Entry 6IMA (X-ray diffraction, 2.59 A resolution); this record covers chain A.

Chain A:
Protein: Nucleic acid dioxygenase ALKBH1
From: Mus musculus
Notes: EC 1.14.11.-, 1.14.11.51, 4.2.99.18, 1.14.11.33; fragment: catalytic domain
UniProt: P0CB42 (ALKB1_MOUSE); numbering as in UniProt (aligned over 37-369)
Amino-acid sequence (335 residues; numbered 35 to 369; the number before each row is that of its first residue):
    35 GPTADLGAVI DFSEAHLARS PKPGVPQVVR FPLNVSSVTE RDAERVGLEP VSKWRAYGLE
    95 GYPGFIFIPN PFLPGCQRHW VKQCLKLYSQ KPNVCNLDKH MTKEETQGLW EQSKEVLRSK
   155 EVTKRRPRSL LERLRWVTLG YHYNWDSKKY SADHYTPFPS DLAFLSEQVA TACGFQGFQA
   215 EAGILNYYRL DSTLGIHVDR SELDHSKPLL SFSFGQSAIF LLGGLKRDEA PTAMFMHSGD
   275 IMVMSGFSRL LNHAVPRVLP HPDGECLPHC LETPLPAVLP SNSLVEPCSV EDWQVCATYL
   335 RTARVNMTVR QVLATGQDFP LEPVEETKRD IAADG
Unresolved in the structure: 35-37, 49-57, 232-236, 349-369
Modified / non-standard residues: Mse135, Mse268, Mse270, Mse276, Mse278, Mse341 (selenomethionine; parent Met)
Differences from the reference sequence: expression tag (35-36)
UniProt features mapped onto this chain:
  - binding site (substrate): Trp144, Tyr175 to Tyr177, Asp233
  - binding site (2-oxoglutarate): Asn220 to Tyr222, Arg338 to Arg344
  - binding site (Fe cation): His231, Asp233, His287
  - mutagenesis: Asp233 (D233A: Loss of activity)
From the paper describing this entry:
  - conformationally variable residues (order/disorder transition, side-chain flip): His231, Asp233, His287
  - mutagenesis - K158A/R159A/R160A, R167A/R169A: abolished catalytic activity
  - mutagenesis - R159A, Y177A, K182A, S235D, S235E: decreased catalytic activity
  - specificity-determining residues: Ser235
  - mutagenesis - S181A, S235A: unchanged catalytic activity

In short:
From UniProt: 5 substrate-binding residues, 10 residues binding 2-oxoglutarate, 3 Fe cation-binding residues
and one mutagenesis site. From the paper: R159A, Y177A and K182A, among others, reduce catalytic activity; the
specificity determinant Ser235; 9 substitutions were tested in all.
Chain A is Nucleic acid dioxygenase ALKBH1 (Mus musculus); the structure, Crystal Structure of ALKBH1 without
alpha-1 (N37-C369), was determined by X-ray diffraction, deposited together with 6KSF and 6IMC.
